PDB entry 8JMJ | X-ray diffraction, 2.57 A resolution | chains B and F of the 10 polymer chains in the assembly

[Chain B]
Protein: SpoOJ regulator (Soj)
Source organism: Helicobacter pylori 26695
UniProt: O25759 (O25759_HELPY); numbering as in UniProt (aligned over 1-264)
Chain sequence (264 residues; row label = number of the first residue in the row):
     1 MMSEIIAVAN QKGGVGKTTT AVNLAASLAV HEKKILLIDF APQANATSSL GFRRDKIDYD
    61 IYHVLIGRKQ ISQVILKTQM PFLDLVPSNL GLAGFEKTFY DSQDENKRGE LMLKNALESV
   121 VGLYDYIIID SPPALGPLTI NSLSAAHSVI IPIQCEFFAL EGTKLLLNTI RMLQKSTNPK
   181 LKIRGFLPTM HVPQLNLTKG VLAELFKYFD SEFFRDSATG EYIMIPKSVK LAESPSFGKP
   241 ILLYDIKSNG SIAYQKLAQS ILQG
Construct notes: engineered mutation Ala41 (Asp in O25759)
Bound ions: Mg2+: Thr18 (together with ATP)
Residues lining bound ligands:
  - ATP (adenosine-5'-triphosphate), molecule 1: Lys12, Gly13, Gln154, Glu156, Phe158
  - ATP, molecule 2: Lys12, Gly13, Gly14, Val15, Gly16, Lys17, Thr18, Thr19, Asn45, Pro133, Met190, Ile225, Pro226, Lys227, Ser228, Val229, Leu231, Ala232
What the authors report for this chain:
  - binding site for the 24-nt DNA strand: Lys199, Lys227, Lys230, Lys247

[Chain F]
Molecule: 24-nt DNA strand
Sequence (24 nucleotides; numbered 1 to 24; the number before each row is that of its first residue):
     1 AGGGTGTTCC ACGTGAAACA GGGA

[How chain B and chain F interact]
Pairs across the interface - 4 pairs, chain B then chain F:
  Gln194(B) - DG15(F)  sugar contact
  Lys227(B) - DA17(F)  phosphate contact
  Ser228(B) - DA17(F)  phosphate contact
  Val229(B) - DA17(F)  hydrogen bond to the phosphate
Interface residues without a listed pair, chain B (5 interface residues in all): Glu233
Interface residues without a listed pair, chain F (4 interface residues in all): DA16, DA18

[In short]
5 residues of chain B face 4 of chain F across their interface; the contacts include 1 hydrogen bond. Its one
hydrogen-bonded contact is Val229(B)-DA17(F). Ligands of chain B: ATP. From the paper: a binding site for the
24-nt DNA strand at Lys199(B), Lys227(B) and Lys230(B) among others.
Chain B is SpoOJ regulator (Soj) (Helicobacter pylori 26695) and chain F is a 24-nt DNA strand; the structure,
Structure of Helicobacter pylori Soj-DNA-Spo0J complex, was determined by X-ray diffraction (same publication
as 8JMK and 8JML).
